4LSA - chain A; structure by X-ray diffraction, 2.50 A resolution.

[Chain A]
Molecule: Protein BRASSINOSTEROID INSENSITIVE 1
Organism: Arabidopsis thaliana
Notes: fragment: receptor ectodomain/LRR-domain
UniProt: O22476 (BRI1_ARATH); residue numbers follow UniProt; this construct covers 29-788
Chain sequence (774 residues; row label = number of the first residue in the row):
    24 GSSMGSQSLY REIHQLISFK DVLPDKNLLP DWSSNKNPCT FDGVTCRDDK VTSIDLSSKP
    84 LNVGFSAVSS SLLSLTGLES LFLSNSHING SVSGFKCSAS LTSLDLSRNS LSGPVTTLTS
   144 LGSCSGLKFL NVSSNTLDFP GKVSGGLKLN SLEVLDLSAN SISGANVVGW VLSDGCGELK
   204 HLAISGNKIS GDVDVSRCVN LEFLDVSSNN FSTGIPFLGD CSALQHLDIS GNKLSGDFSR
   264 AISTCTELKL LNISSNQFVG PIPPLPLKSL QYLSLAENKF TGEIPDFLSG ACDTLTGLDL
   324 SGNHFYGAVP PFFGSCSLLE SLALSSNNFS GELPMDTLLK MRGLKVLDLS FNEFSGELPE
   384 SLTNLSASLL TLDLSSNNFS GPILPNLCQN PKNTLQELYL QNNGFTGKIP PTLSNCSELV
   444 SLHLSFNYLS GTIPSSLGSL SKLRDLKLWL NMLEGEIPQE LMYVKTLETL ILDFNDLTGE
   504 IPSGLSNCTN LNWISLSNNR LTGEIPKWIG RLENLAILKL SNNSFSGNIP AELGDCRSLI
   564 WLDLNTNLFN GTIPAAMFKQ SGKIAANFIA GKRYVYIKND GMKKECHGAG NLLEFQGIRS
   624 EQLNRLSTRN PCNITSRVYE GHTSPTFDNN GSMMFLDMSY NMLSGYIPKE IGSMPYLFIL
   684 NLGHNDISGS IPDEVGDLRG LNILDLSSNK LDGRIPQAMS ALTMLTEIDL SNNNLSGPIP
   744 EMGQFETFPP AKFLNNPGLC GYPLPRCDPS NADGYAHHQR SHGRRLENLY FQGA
Not modelled in the structure: 24-28, 772-797
Construct notes: expression tag (24-28, 789-797); engineered mutation Glu643 (Gly in O22476)
UniProt features mapped onto this chain:
  - region (SERK1 binding): Arg640 to Tyr642, Thr726 to Thr729, Gly746 to Thr750
  - motif: Cys62 to Cys69 (Cys pair 1), Cys763 to Cys770 (Cys pair 2)
  - binding site (brassinolide): Tyr597, Tyr642, Ser647, Asn705
  - site (Interacts with SERK1): Asn705, Tyr765
  - glycosylation (N-linked (GlcNAc...) asparagine): Asn112, Asn154, Asn233, Asn275, Asn351, Asn387, Asn401, Asn438, Asn510, Asn545, Asn573, Asn636, Asn653, Asn737
  - mutagenesis: Cys69 (C69Y: In bri1-5; brassinosteroid-insensitive semi-dwarf mutant), Gly611 (G611E: In bri1-113; brassinosteroid-insensitive semi-dwarf mutant), Gly613 (G613S: In bri1-7; brassinosteroid-insensitive semi-dwarf mutant), Gly644 (G644D: In bri1-6; brassinosteroid-insensitive semi-dwarf mutant), Ser662 (S662F: In bri1-9; brassinosteroid-insensitive semi-dwarf mutant), Thr750 (T750I: In bri1-102; brassinosteroid-insensitive dwarf mutant)
Disulfide bonds: Cys62-Cys69, Cys120-Cys147, Cys199-Cys221, Cys244-Cys268, Cys315-Cys339, Cys411-Cys439, Cys609-Cys635, Cys763-Cys770
Covalent attachments: N-acetylglucosamine (NAG) linked to Asn112, Asn154, Asn233, Asn275, Asn351, Asn573; glycan linked to Asn545
Small-molecule neighbours: Brassinolide (BLD): Ile540, Ile563, Trp564, Tyr597, Tyr599, Lys601, Leu615, Tyr642, His645, Thr646, Ser647, Pro648, Met657, Phe681, Ile682, Asn705, Ile706, Thr729

[Overview]
Ligands of chain A: Brassinolide. N-acetylglucosamine is covalently linked to Asn112, Asn154, Asn233, Asn275,
Asn351 and Asn573. From UniProt: 4 brassinolide-binding residues and 6 mutagenesis sites.
Chain A is Protein BRASSINOSTEROID INSENSITIVE 1 (Arabidopsis thaliana); the structure, Crystal structure of
BRI1 sud1 (Gly643Glu) bound to brassinolide, was determined by X-ray diffraction (same publication as 4LSC and
4LSX).
